Entry 8CRT (electron microscopy, 3.00 A resolution); this record covers chains C and E of the 8 polymer chains in the assembly.

# Chain C (and E)
Molecule: Band 3 anion transport protein
From: Homo sapiens
Notes: chain E of this document is another copy of the same molecule, construct and numbering; everything in this record applies to it too
UniProt: P02730 (B3AT_HUMAN); residues 1-911 here = UniProt positions 1-911
Amino-acid sequence (911 residues; row label = number of the first residue in the row):
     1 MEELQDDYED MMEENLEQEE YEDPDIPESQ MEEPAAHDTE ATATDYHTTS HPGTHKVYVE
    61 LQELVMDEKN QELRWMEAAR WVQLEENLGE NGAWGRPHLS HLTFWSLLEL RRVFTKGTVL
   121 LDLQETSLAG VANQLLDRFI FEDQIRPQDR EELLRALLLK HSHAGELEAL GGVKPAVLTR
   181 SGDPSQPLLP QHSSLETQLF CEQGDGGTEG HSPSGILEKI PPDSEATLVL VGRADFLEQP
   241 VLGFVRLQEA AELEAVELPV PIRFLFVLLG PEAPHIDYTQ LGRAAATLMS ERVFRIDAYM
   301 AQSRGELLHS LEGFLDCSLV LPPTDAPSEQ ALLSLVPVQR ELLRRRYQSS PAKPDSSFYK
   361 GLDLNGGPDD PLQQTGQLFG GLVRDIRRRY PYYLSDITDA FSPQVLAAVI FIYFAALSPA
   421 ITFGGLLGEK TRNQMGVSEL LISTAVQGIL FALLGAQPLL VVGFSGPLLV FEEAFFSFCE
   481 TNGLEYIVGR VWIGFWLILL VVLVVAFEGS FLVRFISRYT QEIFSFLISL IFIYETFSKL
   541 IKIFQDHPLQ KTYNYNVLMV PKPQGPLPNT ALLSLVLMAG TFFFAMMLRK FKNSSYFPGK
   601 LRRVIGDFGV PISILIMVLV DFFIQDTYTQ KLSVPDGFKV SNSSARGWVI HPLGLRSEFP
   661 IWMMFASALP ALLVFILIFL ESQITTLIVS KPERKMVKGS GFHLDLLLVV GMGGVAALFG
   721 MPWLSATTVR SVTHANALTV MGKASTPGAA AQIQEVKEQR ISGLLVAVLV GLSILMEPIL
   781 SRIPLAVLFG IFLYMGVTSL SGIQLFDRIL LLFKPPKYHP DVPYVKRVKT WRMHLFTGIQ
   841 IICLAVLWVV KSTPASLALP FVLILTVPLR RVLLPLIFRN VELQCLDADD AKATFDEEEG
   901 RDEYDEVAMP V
Not modelled in the structure: 1-370, 744-750, 895-911
Covalent attachments: N-acetylglucosamine (NAG) linked to Asn-642
Curated features (UniProtKB/Swiss-Prot):
  - region: Glu-13 to Met-31 (Microbial infection: Interaction with P.falciparum (isolate K1) FBPA), Ala-176 to Ser-185 (Interaction with ANK1)
  - site: Lys-590 (Important for anion transport), Glu-681 (Important for anion-proton cotransport)
  - modified residue: Met-1 (N-acetylmethionine), Tyr-8 (Phosphotyrosine), Tyr-21 (Phosphotyrosine), Tyr-46 (Phosphotyrosine), Ser-185 (Phosphoserine), Ser-350 (Phosphoserine), Tyr-359 (Phosphotyrosine), Tyr-904 (Phosphotyrosine)
  - lipidation: Cys-843 (S-palmitoyl cysteine)
  - glycosylation: Asn-642 (N-linked (GlcNAc...) (complex) asparagine)
  - natural variant: Glu-40 (E40K: Found in patients with hemolytic anemia; uncertain significance), Lys-56 (K56E: In Di(a)/Memphis-II antigen), Glu-90 (E90K: In SPH4), Gly-130 (G130R: In SPH4), Pro-147 (P147S: In SPH4), Ala-285 (A285D: In SPH4), Pro-327 (P327R: In SPH4), Ala-400 to Ala-408 (deletion: In SAO and DRTA4), Glu-429 (E429D: In NFLD+ antigen), Arg-432 (R432W: In ELO antigen), Thr-444 (T444N: In DRTA4), Gly-455 (G455E: In SPH4; G455R: In SPH4), 40 further natural variant entries in UniProt
  - mutagenesis: Glu-85 (E85A/R: Impairs expression at the cell membrane), Arg-283 (R283A/E/S: Impairs expression at the cell membrane), Asn-642 (N642D: Loss of N-glycosylation site), Glu-681 (E681Q: Impairs expression at the cell membrane)
From the paper describing this entry:
  - post-translational modification sites: Tyr-8 (citing earlier work)

# Chain C / chain E interface
Residue-residue contacts (46; chain C residue first):
  Leu-549(C) with Asn-569(E); Asp-626(E); Thr-627(E)
  Gln-550(C) with Asn-569(E); Asp-626(E)
  Lys-551(C) with Asp-626(E)
  Thr-552(C) with Tyr-555(E)
  Tyr-553(C) with Asn-569(E), hydrogen bond
  Tyr-555(C) with Thr-552(E)
  Pro-568(C) with Pro-568(E), hydrophobic; Asn-569(E)
  Asn-569(C) with Leu-549(E); Tyr-553(E), hydrogen bond; Pro-568(E); Asn-569(E), hydrogen bond (side chain-backbone); Leu-572(E)
  Leu-572(C) with Asn-569(E); Leu-572(E), hydrophobic; Leu-573(E)
  Leu-573(C) with Leu-572(E)
  Val-576(C) with Val-576(E), hydrophobic
  Ser-595(C) with Lys-814(E), hydrogen bond (backbone-side chain); Pro-815(E); Tyr-818(E)
  Tyr-596(C) with Leu-810(E); Phe-813(E); Lys-814(E)
  Phe-597(C) with Phe-813(E), hydrogen bond (backbone-backbone); Pro-815(E)
  Arg-602(C) with Pro-815(E); Tyr-818(E)
  Ile-624(C) with Leu-549(E), hydrophobic
  Asp-626(C) with Leu-549(E); Gln-550(E); Lys-551(E)
  Thr-627(C) with Leu-549(E)
  Leu-810(C) with Tyr-596(E)
  Phe-813(C) with Tyr-596(E); Phe-597(E), hydrogen bond (backbone-backbone)
  Lys-814(C) with Ser-595(E); Tyr-596(E)
  Pro-815(C) with Ser-595(E); Phe-597(E); Arg-602(E)
  Tyr-818(C) with Ser-595(E); Arg-602(E), hydrogen bond
Other interface residues (no listed pair), chain C (24 interface residues in all): Leu-575
Other interface residues (no listed pair), chain E (24 interface residues in all): Leu-575, Ile-624

# In short
Chain C and chain E each contribute 24 residues to their interface; the contacts include 7 hydrogen bonds.
Among the polar pairs are Tyr-553(C)/Asn-569(E), Asn-569(C)/Asn-569(E) and Ser-595(C)/Lys-814(E). Covalently
linked N-acetylglucosamine: at Asn-642(C). UniProt lists 4 mutagenesis sites on chain C. The paper reports a
modification site at Tyr-8(C).
Both chains are Band 3 anion transport protein (Homo sapiens). Entry 8CRT (Local refinement of Rh trimer,
glycophorin B and Band3-III transmembrane region, class 1a of erythrocyte ankyrin-1 ...) was determined by
electron microscopy (same publication as 7UZ3, 7UZQ, 7UZU, 7V07, 7V0K, 7V0M and 10 further entries).
